PDB entry 5DTV | X-ray diffraction, 2.29 A resolution | chains A and C of the 4 polymer chains in the assembly

# Chain A
Molecule: Estrogen receptor
From: Homo sapiens
UniProtKB: P03372 (ESR1_HUMAN); residues 298-554 here = UniProt positions 298-554
Chain sequence (257 residues; row label = number of the first residue in the row):
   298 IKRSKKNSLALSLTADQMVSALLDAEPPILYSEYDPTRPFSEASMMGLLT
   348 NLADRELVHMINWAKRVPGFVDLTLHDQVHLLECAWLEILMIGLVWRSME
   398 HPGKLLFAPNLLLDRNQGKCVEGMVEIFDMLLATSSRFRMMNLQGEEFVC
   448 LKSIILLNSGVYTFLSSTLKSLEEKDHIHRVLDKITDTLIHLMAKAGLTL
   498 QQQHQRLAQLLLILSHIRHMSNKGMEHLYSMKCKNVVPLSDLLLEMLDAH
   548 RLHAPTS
Not modelled in the structure: 298-304, 333-335, 461-471, 549-554
Construct notes: engineered mutation Ser-537 (Tyr in P03372)
Residues lining bound ligands: dimethyl-substituted (5FS; 3,4-bis(4-hydroxy-2-methylphenyl)-1H-1lambda~6~-thiophene-1,1-dione): Met-343, Leu-346, Thr-347, Leu-349, Ala-350, Glu-353, Trp-383, Leu-384, Leu-387, Met-388, Leu-391, Arg-394, Phe-404, Met-421, Ile-424, Phe-425, Leu-428, Leu-525, Leu-536, Leu-540
What the authors report for this chain:
  - binding site for dimethyl-substituted: Thr-347, Glu-353

# Chain C
Molecule: Nuclear receptor coactivator 2
UniProtKB: Q15596 (NCOA2_HUMAN); residues 686-699 here = UniProt positions 686-699
Chain sequence (14 residues; each row starts with the number of its first residue):
   686 KHKILHRLLQDSSS
Not modelled in the structure: 686-687, 697-699

# How chain A and chain C interact
Pairs across the interface (18):
  Ile-358(A) / Leu-690(C)  hydrophobic
  Ile-358(A) / Leu-693(C)  hydrophobic
  Ile-358(A) / Leu-694(C)  hydrophobic
  Lys-362(A) / Leu-693(C)
  Lys-362(A) / Leu-694(C)
  Lys-362(A) / Asp-696(C)  hydrogen bond (side chain-backbone)
  His-373(A) / His-691(C)  hydrogen bond
  Gln-375(A) / Leu-694(C)
  Val-376(A) / Leu-690(C)  hydrophobic
  Val-376(A) / Leu-694(C)  hydrophobic
  Leu-379(A) / Leu-694(C)  hydrophobic
  Glu-380(A) / Leu-690(C)
  Asp-538(A) / Ile-689(C)
  Leu-539(A) / Ile-689(C)
  Leu-539(A) / Leu-693(C)  hydrophobic
  Glu-542(A) / Lys-688(C)
  Glu-542(A) / Ile-689(C)  hydrogen bond (side chain-backbone)
  Glu-542(A) / Leu-690(C)
Also at the interface, not in a pair above, chain A (14 interface residues in all): Asn-359, Phe-367, Leu-372, Met-543

# In short
14 residues of chain A face 7 of chain C across their interface, with 3 hydrogen bonds. Among the polar pairs
are Lys-362(A)/Asp-696(C), His-373(A)/His-691(C) and Glu-542(A)/Ile-689(C). Bound to chain A:
dimethyl-substituted. From the paper: a binding site for dimethyl-substituted at Thr-347(A) and Glu-353(A).
Here chain A is Estrogen receptor (Homo sapiens) and chain C is Nuclear receptor coactivator 2. Entry 5DTV
(Crystal Structure of the ER-alpha Ligand-binding Domain in complex with a dimethyl-substituted,
3,4-diarylthiophene dioxide core ligand) was determined by X-ray diffraction, deposited together with 4ZN7,
4ZNH, 4ZNS, 4ZNT, 4ZNU, 4ZNV and 50 further entries.
